Entry 3LAJ (X-ray diffraction, 2.31 A resolution); this record covers chains D and E of the 12 polymer chains in the assembly.

== Chain D (and E) ==
Protein: Arginine repressor
Source organism: Mycobacterium tuberculosis
Notes: chain E of this document is another copy of the same molecule, construct and numbering; everything in this record applies to it too
Reference sequence: P0A4Y8 (ARGR_MYCTU); residues 1-170 here = UniProt positions 1-170
Amino-acid sequence (170 residues; row label = number of the first residue in the row):
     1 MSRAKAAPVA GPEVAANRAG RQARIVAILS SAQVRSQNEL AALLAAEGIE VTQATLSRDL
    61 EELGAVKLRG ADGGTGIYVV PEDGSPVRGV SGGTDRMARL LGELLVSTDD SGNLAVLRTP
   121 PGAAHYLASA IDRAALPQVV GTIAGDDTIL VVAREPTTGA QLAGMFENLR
Disordered / not traced: 1-15 (chain E: 1-16)
Small-molecule neighbours:
  - arginine (ARG), molecule 1: Pro121, Gly122, Asp146
  - arginine (ARG), molecule 2: His125, Ala128, Ser129, Asp132, Thr142, Ile143, Ala144
  - arginine (ARG), molecule 3: Gly145, Asp146, Asp147, Thr148

== Interface between chain D and chain E ==
Residue-residue contacts (19):
  Asp109(D) - Val140(E)
  Asp109(D) - Arg154(E)  salt bridge
  Asp110(D) - Val140(E)
  Asp110(D) - Glu155(E)
  Ser111(D) - Asn113(E)  hydrogen bond (backbone-side chain)
  Ser111(D) - Val152(E)
  Ser111(D) - Ala153(E)  hydrogen bond (side chain-backbone)
  Ser111(D) - Glu155(E)
  Gly112(D) - Asn113(E)
  Gly112(D) - Glu155(E)  hydrogen bond (backbone-side chain)
  Leu114(D) - Leu114(E)  hydrophobic
  Val116(D) - Val140(E)  hydrophobic
  Arg118(D) - Asp132(E)  salt bridge
  Ile143(D) - Ile143(E)
  Gly145(D) - Ile143(E)
  Thr148(D) - Thr142(E)
  Thr148(D) - Ile143(E)
  Leu150(D) - Ile143(E)  hydrophobic
  Leu150(D) - Val152(E)  hydrophobic
Also at the interface, not in a pair above, chain D (14 interface residues in all): Asn113, Ala144, Asp147

== Summary ==
14 residues of chain D face 10 of chain E across their interface, with 3 hydrogen bonds and 2 salt bridges.
Polar pairs include Asp109(D)-Arg154(E), Arg118(D)-Asp132(E) and Ser111(D)-Asn113(E). Ligands of chain D: 3
copies of arginine.
Chain D and chain E are both Arginine repressor (Mycobacterium tuberculosis); the structure, The Structure of
the Intermediate Complex of the Arginine Repressor from Mycobacterium tuberculosis Bound to its ..., was
determined by X-ray diffraction, deposited together with 3LAP.
